Entry 2QL9 (X-ray diffraction, 2.14 A resolution); this record covers chains B and E of the 7 polymer chains in the assembly.

[Chain B]
Molecule: Caspase-7
Organism: Homo sapiens
Notes: EC 3.4.22.60; fragment: P10 subunit
Reference sequence: P55210 (CASP7_HUMAN); residues 207-303 here = UniProt positions 207-303
Amino-acid sequence (97 residues; row label = number of the first residue in the row):
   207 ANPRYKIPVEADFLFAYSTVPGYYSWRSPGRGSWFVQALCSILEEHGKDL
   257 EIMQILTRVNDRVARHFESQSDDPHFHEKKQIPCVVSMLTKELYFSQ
Not modelled in the structure: 207-211
Swiss-Prot annotation at these positions:
  - region: Val226 to Gly238 (Loop L3), Glu274 to Ile288 (Loop L4)
  - site: Tyr223 (Involved in allosteric regulation)
  - modified residue: Arg233 (Microbial infection: ADP-riboxanated arginine), Ser239 (Phosphoserine)
  - mutagenesis: Tyr223 (Y223A/F/W/D/E: Does not significantly affect thiol protease catalytic efficiency), Tyr229 (Y229W: Strongly reduced thiol protease catalytic efficiency), Tyr230 to Ser234 (In esCasp-7 V3 mutant; promotes specificity toward alternate peptides with VEID, YVAD, WEHD, LETD or LEHD sequence; when associated with C-276. In esCasp-7 V4 mutant ...), Trp232 to Ser234 (In dsCasp-7 mutant; unable to cleave DEVD and VEID peptides; when associated with F-276), Arg233 (R233A: Abolished ADP-riboxanation by C.violaceum CopC), Ser239 (S239A: Abolished phosphorylation by PAK2; when associated with A-30 and A-173; S239E: Mimics phosphorylation; leading to inactivate thiol protease activity), Gln276 (Q276C: In esCasp-7 V3 mutant; promotes specificity toward alternate peptides with VEID, YVAD, WEHD, LETD or LEHD sequence; when associated with 230-V--V-234; Q276D: In esCasp-7 V4 mutant ...), Cys290 (C290S: Decreased phosphorylation by PAK2; C290T/N: Does not significantly affect thiol protease catalytic activity)

[Chain E]
Molecule: Inhibitor AC-DQMD-CHO
Amino-acid sequence (5 residues; row label = number of the first residue in the row):
   701 XDQMX
Modified / non-standard residues: ACE (acetyl group) at position 701; ASJ ((3S)-3-amino-4-hydroxybutanoic acid) at position 705

[How chain B and chain E interact]
Pairs across the interface - 20 pairs, chain B then chain E:
  Tyr230(B) - Met704(E)  hydrophobic
  Ser231(B) - Gln703(E)
  Ser231(B) - Met704(E)
  Ser231(B) - ASJ_705(E)  hydrogen bond (backbone-backbone)
  Trp232(B) - Asp702(E)
  Trp232(B) - Gln703(E)
  Trp232(B) - Met704(E)  hydrophobic
  Arg233(B) - Asp702(E)
  Arg233(B) - Gln703(E)  hydrogen bond
  Arg233(B) - Met704(E)
  Arg233(B) - ASJ_705(E)
  Ser234(B) - Asp702(E)  hydrogen bond
  Pro235(B) - ACE_701(E)
  Pro235(B) - Gln703(E)
  Trp240(B) - Asp702(E)
  Glu274(B) - Asp702(E)
  Ser275(B) - Asp702(E)
  Gln276(B) - ACE_701(E)
  Gln276(B) - Asp702(E)  hydrogen bond (backbone-side chain)
  Phe282(B) - Met704(E)  hydrophobic

[Overview]
11 residues of chain B and 5 residues of chain E are in contact, with 4 hydrogen bonds. Polar pairs include
Arg233(B)-Gln703(E), Ser234(B)-Asp702(E) and Gln276(B)-Asp702(E). From UniProt: 10 mutagenesis sites on chain
B.
Here chain B is Caspase-7 (Homo sapiens) and chain E is Inhibitor AC-DQMD-CHO. Entry 2QL9 (Crystal Structure
of Caspase-7 with inhibitor AC-DQMD-CHO) was determined by X-ray diffraction, deposited together with 2QL5,
2QL7, 2QLB, 2QLF and 2QLJ.
